Entry 8V40 (electron microscopy, 3.90 A resolution); this record covers chains C and L of the 42 polymer chains in the assembly.

[Chain C (and L)]
Protein: Sheath (CD1363)
Source organism: Clostridioides difficile
Notes: chain L of this document is another copy of the same molecule, construct and numbering; everything in this record applies to it too
UniProt: A0A9Q7ZU73 (A0A9Q7ZU73_CLODI); residue numbers follow UniProt; this construct covers 1-354
Sequence (354 residues; numbered 1 to 354; the number before each row is that of its first residue):
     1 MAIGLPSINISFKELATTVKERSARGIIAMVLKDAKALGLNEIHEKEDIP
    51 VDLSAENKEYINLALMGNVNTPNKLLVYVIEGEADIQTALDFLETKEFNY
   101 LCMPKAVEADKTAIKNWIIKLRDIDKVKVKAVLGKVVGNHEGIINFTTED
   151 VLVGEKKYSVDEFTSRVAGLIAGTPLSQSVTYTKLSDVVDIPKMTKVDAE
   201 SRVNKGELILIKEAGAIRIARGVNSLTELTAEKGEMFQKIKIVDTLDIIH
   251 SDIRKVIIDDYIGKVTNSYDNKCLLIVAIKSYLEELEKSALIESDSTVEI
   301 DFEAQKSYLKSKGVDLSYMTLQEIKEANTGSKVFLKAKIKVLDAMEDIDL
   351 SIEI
Not modelled in the structure: 1

[Chain C / chain L interface]
Residue-residue contacts (13):
  Ile8(C) - Arg254(L)
  Ile8(C) - Ile257(L)  hydrophobic
  Asn9(C) - Lys126(L)
  Ile10(C) - His250(L)
  Phe12(C) - Phe237(L)
  Phe12(C) - Leu246(L)
  Phe12(C) - His250(L)
  Lys13(C) - Glu232(L)  salt bridge
  Glu14(C) - Glu232(L)
  Glu14(C) - Gly234(L)
  Glu14(C) - Glu235(L)
  Glu14(C) - Met236(L)  hydrogen bond (side chain-backbone)
  Glu14(C) - Phe237(L)
Also at the interface, not in a pair above, chain L (13 interface residues in all): Lys128, Ile253, Ile262

[Overview]
The interface between chain C and chain L involves 6 residues on one side and 13 on the other, with 1 hydrogen
bond and 1 salt bridge. Polar contacts include Lys13(C)-Glu232(L) and Glu14(C)-Met236(L).
Chain C and chain L are both Sheath (CD1363) (Clostridioides difficile); the structure, CryoEM Structure of
Diffocin - postcontracted - Collar - final state, was determined by electron microscopy, deposited together
with 8V3T, 8V3W, 8V3X, 8V3Z, 8V41 and 8V43.
